PDB entry 7BUA | electron microscopy, 4.80 A resolution (low resolution: residue-level contacts below are approximate; hydrogen-bond / salt-bridge calls are withheld) | chains A and F of the 12 polymer chains in the assembly

== Chain A ==
Name: Genome polyprotein
Source organism: Zika virus ZIKV/H. sapiens/FrenchPolynesia/10087PF/2013
Notes: EC 3.4.21.91, 3.6.1.15, 3.6.4.13, 2.1.1.56, 2.1.1.57, 2.7.7.48
UniProtKB: A0A024B7W1 (POLG_ZIKVF); residues 1-504 here correspond to UniProt positions 291-794 (UniProt number = residue number + 290)
Amino-acid sequence (504 residues; numbered 1 to 504; the number before each row is that of its first residue):
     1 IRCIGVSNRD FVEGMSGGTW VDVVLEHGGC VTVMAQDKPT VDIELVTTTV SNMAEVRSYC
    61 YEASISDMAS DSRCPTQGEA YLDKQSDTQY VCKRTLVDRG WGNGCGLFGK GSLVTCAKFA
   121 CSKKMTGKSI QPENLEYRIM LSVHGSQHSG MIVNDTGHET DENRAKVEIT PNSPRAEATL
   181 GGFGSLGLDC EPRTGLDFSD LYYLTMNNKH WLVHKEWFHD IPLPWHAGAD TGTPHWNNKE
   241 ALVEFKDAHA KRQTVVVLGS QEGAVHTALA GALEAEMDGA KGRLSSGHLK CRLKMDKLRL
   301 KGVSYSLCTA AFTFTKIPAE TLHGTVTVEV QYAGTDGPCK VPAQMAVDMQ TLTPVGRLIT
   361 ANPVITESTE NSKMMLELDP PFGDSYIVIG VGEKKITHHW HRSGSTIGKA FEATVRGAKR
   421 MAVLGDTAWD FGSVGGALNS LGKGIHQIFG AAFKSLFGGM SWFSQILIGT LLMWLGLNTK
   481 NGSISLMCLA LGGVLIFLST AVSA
Cystine bridges: Cys3-Cys30, Cys60-Cys121, Cys74-Cys105, Cys92-Cys116, Cys190-Cys291, Cys308-Cys339
Covalently attached groups: N-acetylglucosamine (NAG) linked to Asn154
Curated features (UniProtKB/Swiss-Prot):
  - region: Asp98 to Gly111 (Fusion peptide)
  - site: Ala504 (Cleavage)
  - glycosylation: Asn154 (N-linked (GlcNAc...) asparagine)
  - cross-link (Glycyl lysine isopeptide (Lys-Gly)): Lys38 (interchain with G-Cter in ubiquitin), Lys281 (interchain with G-Cter in ubiquitin)

== Chain F ==
Name: zika virus M protein
Source organism: Zika virus ZIKV/H. sapiens/FrenchPolynesia/10087PF/2013
Amino-acid sequence (75 residues; each row starts with the number of its first residue):
     1 AVTLPSHSTR KLQTRSQTWL ESREYTKHLI RVENWIFRNP GFALAAAAIA WLLGSSTSQK
    61 VIYLVMILLI APAYS

== How chain A and chain F interact ==
Pairs across the interface - 33 pairs, chain A then chain F:
  Glu216(A) with Arg38(F)
  His219(A) with Arg38(F)
  Asp220(A) with Asn34(F); Trp35(F); Arg38(F)
  Glu240(A) with Arg23(F)
  Ala241(A) with Arg23(F)
  Val243(A) with Arg23(F)
  Glu244(A) with Leu20(F); Arg23(F)
  Lys246(A) with Gln17(F); Thr18(F); Trp19(F); Glu21(F)
  Asp247(A) with Gln17(F)
  Ala248(A) with Gln17(F)
  His249(A) with Ser16(F)
  Val256(A) with Trp19(F)
  Leu258(A) with Trp19(F); Leu20(F)
  Thr267(A) with Ala1(F); Val2(F)
  Ser455(A) with Gly41(F); Phe42(F)
  Leu456(A) with Gly41(F); Phe42(F); Ala45(F)
  Phe457(A) with Ile49(F)
  Met460(A) with Phe42(F)
  Ser461(A) with Tyr74(F); Ser75(F)
  Leu475(A) with Leu52(F); Leu53(F)
Interface residues without a listed pair, chain A (25 interface residues in all): Phe245, Gly263, Gly458, Leu467, Ile484
Interface residues without a listed pair, chain F (24 interface residues in all): Ser22, Phe37, Asn39, Ile70

== Overview ==
Chain A and chain F form an interface of 25 and 24 residues respectively.
Chain A is Genome polyprotein and chain F is zika virus M protein, both from Zika virus ZIKV/H.
sapiens/FrenchPolynesia/10087PF/2013; the structure, Cryo-EM structure of zika virus complexed with Fab
SIgN-3C at pH 8.0, was determined by electron microscopy, deposited together with 7BU8, 7BUB, 7BUD, 7BUE and
7BUF.
